PDB entry 6RDA | electron microscopy, 3.04 A resolution | chains 1 and 3 of the 13 polymer chains in the assembly

# Chain 1
Protein: ATP synthase associated protein ASA1
Organism: Polytomella sp. Pringsheim 198.80
UniProtKB: Q85JD5 (Q85JD5_9CHLO); residue numbers follow UniProt; this construct covers 1-618
Sequence (618 residues; each row starts with the number of its first residue):
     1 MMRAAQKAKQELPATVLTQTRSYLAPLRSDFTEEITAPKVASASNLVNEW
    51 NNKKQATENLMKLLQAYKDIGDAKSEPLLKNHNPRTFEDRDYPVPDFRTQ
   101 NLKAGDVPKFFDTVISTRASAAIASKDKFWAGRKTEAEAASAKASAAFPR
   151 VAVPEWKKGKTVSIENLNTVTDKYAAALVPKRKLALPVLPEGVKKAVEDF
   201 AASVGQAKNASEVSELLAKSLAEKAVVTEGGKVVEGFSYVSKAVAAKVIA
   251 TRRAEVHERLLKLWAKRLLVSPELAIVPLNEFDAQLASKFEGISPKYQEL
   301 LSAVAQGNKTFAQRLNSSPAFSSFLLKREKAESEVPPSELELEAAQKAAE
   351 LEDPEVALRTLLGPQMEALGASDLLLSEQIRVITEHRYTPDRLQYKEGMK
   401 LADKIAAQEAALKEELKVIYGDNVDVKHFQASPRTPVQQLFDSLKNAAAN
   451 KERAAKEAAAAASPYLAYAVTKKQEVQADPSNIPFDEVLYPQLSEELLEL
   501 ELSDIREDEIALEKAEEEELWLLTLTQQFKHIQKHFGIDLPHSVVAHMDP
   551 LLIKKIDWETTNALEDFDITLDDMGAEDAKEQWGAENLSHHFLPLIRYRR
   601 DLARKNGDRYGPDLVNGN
Not modelled in the structure: 1-22, 618

# Chain 3
Protein: Mitochondrial F1F0 ATP synthase associated 32 kDa protein
Organism: Polytomella sp. Pringsheim 198.80
UniProtKB: K0J903 (K0J903_9CHLO); residue numbers follow UniProt; this construct covers 1-325
Sequence (325 residues; numbered 1 to 325; the number before each row is that of its first residue):
     1 MRQASRLALSIRQAGNVEAASAVPAMTRQFSAPGSHEHHETPLSKVMPTV
    51 VSIPRKVACLALGATKKVVCGLASSGPSQNLVSTFANKVIVEENLVNVAE
   101 IDVPFWSYWLSSAGFTSKDAFVKFAEAVKPKVAALSTSDITNLTVAFKRA
   151 NYYDKDLFTGIEANVSANFTKFETEQLLQIVATFDAFNHSSVAFLDDVAD
   201 SITYCNHYLAPVRAGADELATLLTYYAKNGHERADLLATVARGFSEVSLG
   251 KLSAAQRKDTVLSALKAFQTFGFYPESIEAVIGAALVSPAEYSAEELKEV
   301 EAVKVAAENALGGEFVLIQEGAHGH
Not modelled in the structure: 1-76, 322-325

# How chain 1 and chain 3 interact
Contacting residue pairs - 48 pairs, chain 1 then chain 3:
  Leu551(1) with Thr170(3); Cys205(3), hydrophobic
  Lys554(1) with Thr170(3), hydrogen bond (side chain-backbone); Phe172(3), hydrogen bond (side chain-backbone); Cys205(3), hydrogen bond (side chain-backbone); Asn206(3), hydrogen bond
  Lys555(1) with Tyr204(3), hydrogen bond (side chain-backbone); His207(3)
  Trp558(1) with Glu175(3); His207(3); Leu209(3); Ala210(3), hydrophobic; Arg213(3)
  Glu559(1) with His207(3), salt bridge
  Asn562(1) with Arg213(3), hydrogen bond (backbone-side chain)
  Leu564(1) with Leu209(3), hydrophobic
  Phe567(1) with Tyr208(3); Leu209(3), hydrophobic
  Gln582(1) with Tyr208(3); Arg242(3)
  Trp583(1) with Tyr208(3)
  Glu586(1) with Tyr208(3)
  Asn587(1) with His207(3)
  Ser589(1) with Tyr204(3)
  His590(1) with Tyr204(3)
  Leu593(1) with Phe169(3), hydrophobic; Asp200(3); Tyr204(3), hydrophobic; Cys205(3), hydrophobic
  Ile596(1) with Tyr204(3)
  Arg597(1) with Phe169(3); Asp197(3), salt bridge; Asp200(3), salt bridge
  Arg600(1) with Asp196(3); Asp200(3), salt bridge; Arg233(3)
  Arg604(1) with Val192(3); Asp196(3), salt bridge
  Asp613(1) with Glu232(3); Arg233(3), salt bridge; Ala234(3), hydrogen bond (backbone-backbone); Asp235(3)
  Leu614(1) with Glu232(3); Ala234(3)
  Val615(1) with Glu232(3), hydrogen bond (backbone-side chain); Ala234(3), hydrophobic; Phe271(3); Phe273(3), hydrophobic
Also at the interface, not in a pair above, chain 1 (26 interface residues in all): Ala579, Arg609, Pro612, Asn616
Also at the interface, not in a pair above, chain 3 (27 interface residues in all): Lys171, Glu173, Thr203, Gly272

# In short
26 residues of chain 1 face 27 of chain 3 across their interface, with 8 hydrogen bonds and 6 salt bridges.
Polar pairs include Glu559(1)-His207(3), Arg597(1)-Asp197(3) and Arg597(1)-Asp200(3).
Here chain 1 is ATP synthase associated protein ASA1 and chain 3 is Mitochondrial F1F0 ATP synthase associated
32 kDa protein, both from Polytomella sp. Pringsheim 198.80. Entry 6RDA (CryoEM structure of Polytomella F-ATP
synthase, Primary rotary state 1, monomer-masked refinement) was determined by electron microscopy (same
publication as 6RD4, 6RD5, 6RD6, 6RD7, 6RD8, 6RD9 and 46 further entries).
